PDB entry 8CML | electron microscopy, 3.60 A resolution | chains E and B of the 4 polymer chains in the assembly

# Chain E
Protein: Complement C5 beta chain
Organism: Homo sapiens
UniProtKB: P01031 (CO5_HUMAN); numbering as in UniProt (aligned over 19-673)
Chain sequence (655 residues; numbered 19 to 673; the number before each row is that of its first residue):
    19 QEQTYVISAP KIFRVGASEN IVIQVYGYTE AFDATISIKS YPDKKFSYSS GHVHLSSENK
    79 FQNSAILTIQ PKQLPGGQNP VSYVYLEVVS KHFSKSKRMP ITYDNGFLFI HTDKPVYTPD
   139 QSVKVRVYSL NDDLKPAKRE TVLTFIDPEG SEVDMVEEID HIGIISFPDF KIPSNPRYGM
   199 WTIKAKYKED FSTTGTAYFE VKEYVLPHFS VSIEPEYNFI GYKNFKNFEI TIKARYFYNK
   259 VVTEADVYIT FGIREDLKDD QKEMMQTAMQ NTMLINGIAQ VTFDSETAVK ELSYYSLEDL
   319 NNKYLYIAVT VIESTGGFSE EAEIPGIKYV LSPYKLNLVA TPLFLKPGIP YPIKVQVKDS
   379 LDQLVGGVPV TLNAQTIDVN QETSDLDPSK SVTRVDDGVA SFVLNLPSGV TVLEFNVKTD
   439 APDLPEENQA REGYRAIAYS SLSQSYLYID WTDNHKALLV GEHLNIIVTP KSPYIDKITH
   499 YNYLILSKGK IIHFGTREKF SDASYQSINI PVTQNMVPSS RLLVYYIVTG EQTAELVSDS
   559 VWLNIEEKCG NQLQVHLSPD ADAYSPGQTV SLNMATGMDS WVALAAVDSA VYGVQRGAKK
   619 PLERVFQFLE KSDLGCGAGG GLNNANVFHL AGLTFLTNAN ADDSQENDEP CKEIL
Disordered / not traced: 19, 671-673
Disulfide bonds: Cys634-Cys669

# Chain B
Protein: Complement C5 alpha chain
Organism: Homo sapiens
UniProtKB: P01031 (CO5_HUMAN); numbering as in UniProt (aligned over 678-1676)
Chain sequence (999 residues; row label = number of the first residue in the row):
   678 TLQKKIEEIA AKYKHSVVKK CCYDGACVNN DETCEQRAAR ISLGPRCIKA FTECCVVASQ
   738 LRANISHKDM QLGRLHMKTL LPVSKPEIRS YFPESWLWEV HLVPRRKQLQ FALPDSLTTW
   798 EIQGVGISNT GICVADTVKA KVFKDVFLEM NIPYSVVRGE QIQLKGTVYN YRTSGMQFCV
   858 KMSAVEGICT SESPVIDHQG TKSSKCVRQK VEGSSSHLVT FTVLPLEIGL HNINFSLETW
   918 FGKEILVKTL RVVPEGVKRE SYSGVTLDPR GIYGTISRRK EFPYRIPLDL VPKTEIKRIL
   978 SVKGLLVGEI LSAVLSQEGI NILTHLPKGS AEAELMSVVP VFYVFHYLET GNHWNIFHSD
  1038 PLIEKQKLKK KLKEGMLSIM SYRNADYSYS VWKGGSASTW LTAFALRVLG QVNKYVEQNQ
  1098 NSICNSLLWL VENYQLDNGS FKENSQYQPI KLQGTLPVEA RENSLYLTAF TVIGIRKAFD
  1158 ICPLVKIDTA LIKADNFLLE NTLPAQSTFT LAISAYALSL GDKTHPQFRS IVSALKREAL
  1218 VKGNPPIYRF WKDNLQHKDS SVPNTGTARM VETTAYALLT SLNLKDINYV NPVIKWLSEE
  1278 QRYGGGFYST QDTINAIEGL TEYSLLVKQL RLSMDIDVSY KHKGALHNYK MTDKNFLGRP
  1338 VEVLLNDDLI VSTGFGSGLA TVHVTTVVHK TSTSEEVCSF YLKIDTQDIE ASHYRGYGNS
  1398 DYKRIVACAS YKPSREESSS GSSHAVMDIS LPTGISANEE DLKALVEGVD QLFTDYQIKD
  1458 GHVILQLNSI PSSDFLCVRF RIFELFEVGF LSPATFTVYE YHRPDKQCTM FYSTSNIKIQ
  1518 KVCEGAACKC VEADCGQMQE ELDLTISAET RKQTACKPEI AYAYKVSITS ITVENVFVKY
  1578 KATLLDIYKT GEAVAEKDSE ITFIKKVTCT NAELVKGRQY LIMGKEALQI KYNFSFRYIY
  1638 PLDSLTWIEY WPRDTTCSSC QAFLANLDEF AEDIFLNGC
Disordered / not traced: 678, 873-879, 1388-1396, 1517-1524, 1532-1676
Disulfide bonds: Cys698-Cys724, Cys699-Cys731, Cys711-Cys732, Cys856-Cys883, Cys866-Cys1527, Cys1101-Cys1159, Cys1375-Cys1505, Cys1405-Cys1474
Covalent attachments: N-acetylglucosamine (NAG) linked to Asn911
What the authors report for this chain:
  - conformationally variable residues (order/disorder transition): Asp746 to Met754
  - mutagenesis - R885H: decreased binding to Ecu-mab

# Chain E / chain B interface
Pairs across the interface (153; chain E residue first):
  Asp131(E) - Ser772(B)
  Asp131(E) - Trp775(B)
  Lys132(E) - Phe769(B)
  Lys132(E) - Ser772(B)
  Thr136(E) - Ile765(B)
  Gln139(E) - Phe769(B)  hydrogen bond (side chain-backbone)
  Lys142(E) - Ser772(B)  hydrogen bond (side chain-backbone)
  Lys142(E) - Trp775(B)
  Arg144(E) - Trp775(B)
  Tyr146(E) - Val802(B)
  Tyr146(E) - Ile804(B)  hydrophobic
  Leu148(E) - Ile809(B)  hydrophobic
  Leu152(E) - Thr807(B)
  Leu152(E) - Gly808(B)
  Lys153(E) - Asn806(B)  hydrogen bond (side chain-backbone)
  Pro154(E) - Ser805(B)
  Val171(E) - Lys1050(B)  hydrogen bond (backbone-side chain)
  Asp172(E) - Lys1050(B)
  Ile182(E) - Ile804(B)  hydrophobic
  Ser184(E) - Val777(B)
  Lys189(E) - Glu1051(B)
  Lys189(E) - Leu1054(B)
  Pro191(E) - Leu1054(B)  hydrophobic
  Asn193(E) - Ser1058(B)  hydrogen bond (backbone-side chain)
  Asn193(E) - Lys1070(B)  hydrogen bond
  Pro194(E) - Ser1058(B)
  Pro194(E) - Lys1070(B)  hydrogen bond (backbone-side chain)
  Arg195(E) - Met1057(B)  hydrogen bond (side chain-backbone)
  Tyr196(E) - Pro763(B)  hydrophobic
  Lys220(E) - Pro763(B)
  Lys220(E) - Glu764(B)
  Glu221(E) - Pro763(B)
  Glu221(E) - Glu764(B)
  Glu221(E) - Ile765(B)  hydrogen bond (backbone-backbone)
  Tyr222(E) - Ile765(B)
  Tyr222(E) - Arg766(B)
  Tyr222(E) - Tyr768(B)  hydrophobic
  Val223(E) - Glu764(B)
  Val223(E) - Ile765(B)  hydrogen bond (backbone-backbone)
  Val223(E) - Arg766(B)
  Pro225(E) - Arg766(B)
  Tyr256(E) - Glu826(B)
  Tyr256(E) - Tyr846(B)  hydrophobic
  Tyr256(E) - Tyr848(B)
  Asn257(E) - Asn847(B)
  Asn257(E) - Tyr848(B)
  Asn257(E) - Ser891(B)  hydrogen bond (side chain-backbone)
  Asn257(E) - Ser892(B)  hydrogen bond (side chain-backbone)
  Asn257(E) - Ser893(B)  hydrogen bond
  Tyr266(E) - Lys745(B)
  Tyr266(E) - Leu752(B)  hydrophobic
  Met282(E) - Leu757(B)  hydrophobic
  Gln288(E) - Lys745(B)  hydrogen bond
  Gln288(E) - Leu749(B)
  Asn289(E) - Lys745(B)
  Thr328(E) - Leu752(B)
  Ile330(E) - Gln748(B)
  Thr333(E) - Ser1397(B)
  Thr333(E) - Tyr1399(B)  hydrogen bond (backbone-side chain)
  Gly334(E) - Tyr1399(B)  hydrogen bond (backbone-side chain)
  Gly335(E) - Tyr1399(B)
  Glu338(E) - Arg766(B)  salt bridge
  Glu339(E) - Lys755(B)  salt bridge
  Cys567(E) - Cys810(B)  disulfide
  Gly568(E) - Thr807(B)
  Gln570(E) - Cys810(B)  hydrogen bond
  Leu571(E) - Gly803(B)
  Leu571(E) - Ala812(B)  hydrophobic
  Val573(E) - Asp813(B)
  Val573(E) - Val815(B)
  Leu575(E) - Val815(B)  hydrophobic
  Leu575(E) - Ala817(B)  hydrophobic
  Asp580(E) - Lys818(B)  hydrogen bond (backbone-backbone)
  Ala581(E) - Lys818(B)
  Tyr582(E) - Leu790(B)  hydrophobic
  Tyr582(E) - Ala817(B)  hydrophobic
  Tyr582(E) - Lys818(B)  hydrogen bond (backbone-backbone)
  Tyr582(E) - Phe820(B)  hydrogen bond (backbone-backbone)
  Ser583(E) - Val819(B)
  Pro584(E) - Leu794(B)  hydrophobic
  Pro584(E) - Val819(B)
  Gly585(E) - Leu790(B)  hydrogen bond (backbone-backbone)
  Gln586(E) - Ala789(B)
  Gln586(E) - Leu790(B)  hydrogen bond (backbone-backbone)
  Thr587(E) - Phe788(B)
  Val588(E) - Gln787(B)
  Val588(E) - Phe788(B)  hydrogen bond (backbone-backbone)
  Val588(E) - Leu790(B)  hydrophobic
  Ser589(E) - Gln785(B)
  Ser589(E) - Leu786(B)
  Leu590(E) - Lys784(B)
  Leu590(E) - Gln785(B)
  Leu590(E) - Leu786(B)  hydrogen bond (backbone-backbone)
  Leu590(E) - Phe788(B)  hydrophobic
  Leu590(E) - Ile799(B)  hydrophobic
  Asn591(E) - Arg783(B)
  Asn591(E) - Lys784(B)
  Asn591(E) - Gln785(B)
  Met592(E) - Val780(B)  hydrophobic
  Met592(E) - Arg783(B)
  Met592(E) - Lys784(B)  hydrogen bond (backbone-backbone)
  Met592(E) - Leu786(B)  hydrophobic
  Ala593(E) - Arg782(B)
  Thr594(E) - Val780(B)
  Thr594(E) - Arg782(B)  hydrogen bond (backbone-backbone)
  Asp597(E) - Leu779(B)
  Asp597(E) - Val780(B)
  Asp597(E) - Ser805(B)  hydrogen bond (backbone-side chain)
  Ser598(E) - Leu779(B)
  Ser598(E) - Val780(B)  hydrogen bond (backbone-backbone)
  Ser598(E) - Gly803(B)
  Ser598(E) - Ile804(B)  hydrogen bond (side chain-backbone)
  Ser598(E) - Ser805(B)
  Trp599(E) - His778(B)
  Trp599(E) - Leu779(B)  hydrophobic
  Trp599(E) - Val802(B)
  Trp599(E) - Gly803(B)
  Trp599(E) - Ile804(B)  hydrogen bond (backbone-backbone)
  Val600(E) - Val777(B)
  Val600(E) - His778(B)  hydrogen bond (backbone-backbone)
  Val600(E) - Val780(B)  hydrophobic
  Val600(E) - Val802(B)
  Ala601(E) - Glu776(B)
  Ala601(E) - Val777(B)  hydrophobic
  Ala601(E) - Gly801(B)
  Ala601(E) - Val802(B)  hydrogen bond (backbone-backbone)
  Leu602(E) - Leu774(B)
  Leu602(E) - Trp775(B)
  Leu602(E) - Glu776(B)  hydrogen bond (backbone-backbone)
  Leu602(E) - Gln800(B)
  Ala603(E) - Leu774(B)  hydrogen bond (backbone-backbone)
  Ala603(E) - Trp775(B)  hydrophobic
  Ala603(E) - Glu798(B)
  Ala603(E) - Ile799(B)
  Ala603(E) - Gln800(B)  hydrogen bond (backbone-backbone)
  Ala604(E) - Ser772(B)  hydrogen bond (backbone-side chain)
  Ala604(E) - Trp773(B)  hydrogen bond (backbone-backbone)
  Ala604(E) - Glu798(B)
  Val605(E) - Ser772(B)
  Val605(E) - Trp797(B)
  Val605(E) - Glu798(B)  hydrogen bond (backbone-backbone)
  Asp606(E) - Phe769(B)
  Asp606(E) - Pro770(B)
  Asp606(E) - Thr795(B)
  Asp606(E) - Trp797(B)
  Ser607(E) - Thr796(B)  hydrogen bond (backbone-backbone)
  Ala608(E) - Phe769(B)
  Val609(E) - Phe769(B)  hydrophobic
  Tyr610(E) - Glu798(B)
  Tyr610(E) - Gln800(B)
  Leu620(E) - Gln800(B)
  Leu620(E) - Val802(B)  hydrophobic
  Leu620(E) - Val811(B)  hydrophobic
Other interface residues (no listed pair), chain E (93 interface residues in all): His129, Thr130, Asp138, Val143, Ser169, Ile180, Asp187, Phe188, Ser192, Val219, Phe255, Lys258, Asp278, Ser332, Phe336, Asn569, Met596, Val623
Other interface residues (no listed pair), chain B (84 interface residues in all): Val760, Ser767, Glu771, Pro781, Pro791, Asp792, Lys816, Phe824, Glu1011, Lys1047, Ser1055, Arg1060, Phe1480
Inter-chain disulfides: Cys567(E)-Cys810(B)

# Overview
93 residues of chain E and 84 residues of chain B are in contact; the contacts include 1 disulfide bond, 39
hydrogen bonds and 2 salt bridges. Polar pairs include Glu338(E)-Arg766(B), Glu339(E)-Lys755(B) and
Gln139(E)-Phe769(B). Covalently linked N-acetylglucosamine: at Asn911(B). From the paper: R885H of chain B
reduces binding to Ecu-mab; conformational variability at Asp746(B).
Here chain E is Complement C5 beta chain and chain B is Complement C5 alpha chain, both from Homo sapiens.
Entry 8CML (Cryo-EM structure of complement C5 in complex with nanobodies UNbC5-1 and UNbC5-2) was determined
by electron microscopy.
